PDB entry 4LFA | X-ray diffraction, 3.65 A resolution | chains A and Q of the 21 polymer chains in the assembly

[Chain A]
Molecule: 16S rRNA
Organism: Thermus thermophilus
Sequence (1522 nucleotides; each row starts with the number of its first residue; note: 42 numbers in that range are skipped by the numbering (no residue carries them; nothing is unmodelled there); a row labelled like 190A-190L holds insertion residues (190A, then the next letters in order); numbering starts at 0):
     0 UUUGUUGGAG AGUUUGAUCC UGGCUCAGGG UGAACGCUGG CGGCGUGCCU AAGACAUGCA
    60 AGUCGUGCGG G
    73 CCGCGGGGUU UU
    88 ACUCCG
    95 UGGUC
   101 AGCGGCGGAC GGGUGAGUAA CGCGUGGGU
  129A G
   130 ACCUACCCGG AAGAGGGGGA CAACCCGGGG AAACUCGGGC UAAUCCCCCA UGUGGACCCG
   190 C
190A-190L CCCUUGGGGUGU
   191 GUCCAAAGGG CUUU
   216 GCCCGCUUCC GGAUGGGCCC GCGUCCCAUC AGCUAGUUGG UGGGGUAAUG GCCCACCAAG
   276 GCGACGACGG GUAGCCGGUC UGAGAGGAUG GCCGGCCACA GGGGCACUGA GACACGGGCC
   336 CCACUCCUAC GGGAGGCAGC AGUUAGGAAU CUUCCGCAAU GGGCGCAAGC CUGACGGAGC
   396 GACGCCGCUU GGAGGAAGAA GCCCUUCGGG GUGUAAACUC CUGAA
   442 CCCGGGACGA AACCCCCGAC GA
   474 GGGGACUGAC GGUACCGGG
   494 GUAAUAGCGC CGGCCAACUC CGUGCCAGCA GCCGCGGUAA UACGGAGGGC GCGAGCGUUA
   554 CCCGGAUUCA CUGGGCGUAA AGGGCGUGUA GGCGGCCUGG GGCGUCCCAU GUGAAAGACC
   614 ACGGCUCAAC CGUGGGGGAG CGUGGGAUAC GCUCAGGCUA GACGGUGGGA GAGGGUGGUG
   674 GAAUUCCCGG AGUAGCGGUG AAAUGCGCAG AUACCGGGAG GAACGCCGAU GGCGAAGGCA
   734 GCCACCUGGU CCACCCGUGA CGCUGAGGCG CGAAAGCGUG GGGAGCAAAC CGGAUUAGAU
   794 ACCCGGGUAG UCCACGCCCU AAACGAUGCG CGCUAGGUCU CUGGGUCU
   848 CCUGGGGGCC GAAGCUAACG CGUUAAGCGC GCCGCCUGGG GAGUACGGCC GCAAGGCUGA
   908 AACUCAAAGG AAUUGACGGG GGCCCGCACA AGCGGUGGAG CAUGUGGUUU AAUUCGAAGX
   968 AACGCGAAGA ACCUUACCAG GCCUUGACAU GCUAGG
 1003A G
  1004 AACCCGGGUG AAAGCCUGGG GUGCCCC
1030A-1030D GCGA
  1031 GGGGAGCCCU AGCACAGGUG CUGCAUGGCC GUCGUCAGCU CGUGCCGUGA GGUGUUGGGU
  1091 UAAGUCCCGC AACGAGCGCA ACCCCCGCCG UUAGUUGCCA GCGGUUCGGC CGGGCACUCU
  1151 AACGGGACUG CCCGCGAAA
  1171 GCGGGAGGAA GGAGGGGACG ACGUCUGGUC AGCAUGGCCC UUACGGCCUG GGCGACACAC
  1231 GUGCUACAAU GCCCACUACA AAGCGAUGCC ACCCGGCAAC GGGGAGCUAA UCGCAAAAAG
  1291 GUGGGCCCAG UUCGGAUUGG GGUCUGCAAC CCGACCCCAU GAAGCCGGAA UCGCUAGUAA
  1351 UCGCGGAUCA G
 1361A C
  1362 CAUGCCGCGG UGAAUACGUU CCCGGGCCUU GUACACACXG CCXGUXACGC CAUGGGAGCG
  1422 GGCUCUACCC GAAGUCGCCG GG
  1446 AGCCUACGGG
  1459 CAGGCGCCGA GGGUAGGGCC CGUGACUGGG GCGAAGUCGU AACAAGGUAG CUGUACCGGA
  1519 AGGUGCGGCU GGAUCCACUC CUUUCU
Disordered / not traced: 0-4, 1534-1538
Modified residues: PSU (pseudouridine-5'-monophosphate) at position 516, 7MG (7N-methyl-8-hydroguanosine-5'-monophosphate) at position 527, M2G (N2-dimethylguanosine-5'-monophosphate) at position 966, 5MC (5-methylcytidine-5'-monophosphate) at position 967, 2MG (2N-methylguanosine-5'-monophosphate) at position 1207, 5MC (5-methylcytidine-5'-monophosphate) at position 1400, 4OC (4n,o2'-methylcytidine-5'-monophosphate) at position 1402, 5MC (5-methylcytidine-5'-monophosphate) at position 1404, 5MC (5-methylcytidine-5'-monophosphate) at position 1407, UR3 (3-methyluridine-5'-monophoshate) at position 1498, MA6 (6N-dimethyladenosine-5'-monophoshate) at position 1518, MA6 (6N-dimethyladenosine-5'-monophoshate) at position 1519, PSU (pseudouridine-5'-monophosphate) at position 1540, PSU (pseudouridine-5'-monophosphate) at position 1541
Sequence notes: conflict C1534 (A2157 in M26923.1), A1535 (C2158 in M26923.1)
Metal / ion sites: Mg2+ site 1: U12, G22; Mg2+ site 2 near G21 (its only coordinating residue here); Mg2+ site 3: C48, G115; Mg2+ site 4 near G107 (its only coordinating residue here); Mg2+ site 5: G115, A116, G117; Mg2+ site 6: A116, G117, G289; Mg2+ site 7: C121, G124, U125, G236; Mg2+ site 8 near C175 (its only coordinating residue here); Mg2+ site 9 near A195 (its only coordinating residue here); Mg2+ site 10 near G199 (its only coordinating residue here); Mg2+ site 11: G236, C237 (shared with Tyr42(Q) of chain Q); Mg2+ site 12 near U264 (its only coordinating residue here); 56 more Mg2+ sites not listed; 4 more K+ sites not listed
Small-molecule neighbours: hygromycin b (HYG): C1403, 5MC_1404, G1405, U1406, G1494, U1495, C1496, G1497, UR3_1498, C1543, U1544

[Chain Q]
Name: ribosomal protein S17
Organism: Thermus thermophilus
UniProt: Q5SHP7 (RS17_THET8); numbering as in UniProt (aligned over 1-105)
Amino-acid sequence (105 residues; each row starts with the number of its first residue):
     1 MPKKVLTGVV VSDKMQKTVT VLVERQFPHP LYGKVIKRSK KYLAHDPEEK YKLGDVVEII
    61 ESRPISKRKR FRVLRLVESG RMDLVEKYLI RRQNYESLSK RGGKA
Disordered / not traced: 1
Metal / ion sites: Mg2+: Tyr42 (shared with G236(A), C237(A) of chain A)

[How chain A and chain Q interact]
Pairs across the interface (94):
  G127(A) with Pro2(Q), hydrogen bond to the sugar; Glu61(Q), hydrogen bond to the base
  G128(A) with Pro2(Q), sugar contact; Lys3(Q), sugar contact; Glu61(Q), sugar contact
  A130(A) with Arg63(Q), salt bridge to the phosphate; Pro64(Q), base contact
  U190E(A) with Lys3(Q), base contact; Ser62(Q), base contact; Arg63(Q), hydrogen bond to the base; Arg72(Q), hydrogen bond to the base
  G190F(A) with Arg63(Q), hydrogen bond to the base
  C234(A) with Pro64(Q), sugar contact; Arg70(Q), hydrogen bond to the phosphate
  C235(A) with Glu61(Q), hydrogen bond to the sugar; Arg70(Q), salt bridge to the phosphate; Phe71(Q), sugar contact
  G236(A) with Lys4(Q), sugar contact; Lys40(Q), salt bridge to the phosphate; Tyr42(Q), sugar contact
  C237(A) with Arg25(Q), salt bridge to the phosphate; Lys40(Q), salt bridge to the phosphate
  G238(A) with Arg25(Q), salt bridge to the phosphate
  A246(A) with Leu98(Q), sugar contact; Ser99(Q), sugar contact
  G247(A) with Ser99(Q), phosphate contact; Lys100(Q), salt bridge to the phosphate; Arg101(Q), salt bridge to the phosphate
  U253(A) with Met15(Q), sugar contact; Lys67(Q), salt bridge to the phosphate
  G254(A) with Met15(Q), sugar contact; Gln16(Q), hydrogen bond to the sugar; Thr18(Q), hydrogen bond to the phosphate; Ser66(Q), hydrogen bond to the phosphate; Lys67(Q), phosphate contact; Arg68(Q), phosphate contact; Lys69(Q), phosphate contact
  G255(A) with Gln16(Q), sugar contact; Lys17(Q), hydrogen bond to the phosphate; Ile65(Q), phosphate contact; Ser66(Q), phosphate contact; Lys69(Q), salt bridge to the phosphate
  U256(A) with Lys17(Q), salt bridge to the phosphate
  U264(A) with Arg63(Q), sugar contact; Pro64(Q), hydrogen bond to the sugar
  G265(A) with Pro64(Q), sugar contact; Ile65(Q), phosphate contact; Ser66(Q), sugar contact; Lys67(Q), hydrogen bond to the sugar
  G266(A) with Lys67(Q), phosphate contact
  C267(A) with Lys67(Q), phosphate contact
  C272(A) with Gln16(Q), base contact
  A273(A) with Gln16(Q), base contact
  G275(A) with Lys14(Q), phosphate contact; Met15(Q), sugar contact
  G276(A) with Ser12(Q), hydrogen bond to the phosphate; Lys14(Q), salt bridge to the phosphate; Met15(Q), sugar contact; Thr20(Q), phosphate contact; Arg68(Q), hydrogen bond to the phosphate
  C277(A) with Lys41(Q), salt bridge to the phosphate; Arg68(Q), salt bridge to the phosphate
  G278(A) with Lys41(Q), salt bridge to the phosphate; Tyr95(Q), base contact
  A279(A) with Arg91(Q), salt bridge to the phosphate; Tyr95(Q), hydrogen bond to the phosphate; Leu98(Q), hydrogen bond to the base
  C280(A) with Arg38(Q), base contact; Ser39(Q), hydrogen bond to the base; Arg91(Q), hydrogen bond to the base
  C564(A) with Leu31(Q), base contact; Tyr32(Q), sugar contact
  U582(A) with Asn94(Q), hydrogen bond to the sugar
  A583(A) with Lys87(Q), salt bridge to the phosphate; Asn94(Q), hydrogen bond to the sugar
  G584(A) with Lys87(Q), phosphate contact
  G585(A) with Lys34(Q), hydrogen bond to the phosphate; Lys37(Q), phosphate contact
  C586(A) with Lys34(Q), salt bridge to the phosphate
  G597(A) with Gln26(Q), sugar contact
  G635(A) with Pro2(Q), phosphate contact
  U636(A) with Pro2(Q), phosphate contact
  G760(A) with Asn94(Q), hydrogen bond to the base; Ser97(Q), base contact; Leu98(Q), sugar contact
  G761(A) with Gly103(Q), hydrogen bond to the phosphate; Lys104(Q), sugar contact; Ala105(Q), hydrogen bond to the sugar
  C762(A) with Gly102(Q), phosphate contact; Gly103(Q), hydrogen bond to the phosphate; Ala105(Q), sugar contact
  C879(A) with Lys34(Q), salt bridge to the phosphate
  C896(A) with Lys100(Q), hydrogen bond to the sugar
  C897(A) with Arg101(Q), phosphate contact
Also at the interface, not in a pair above, chain A (52 interface residues in all): U129, G129A, U252, A563, C596, U598, C647, A759, G895
Also at the interface, not in a pair above, chain Q (52 interface residues in all): Pro28, Val35, Leu43, Arg81, Ile90, Arg92

[Overview]
Chain A and chain Q each contribute 52 residues to their interface; the contacts include 27 hydrogen bonds and
19 salt bridges. Polar pairs include G127(A)-Glu61(Q), U190E(A)-Arg63(Q) and G190F(A)-Arg63(Q). Bound to chain
A: hygromycin b. U12(A) and G22(A) form the Mg2+ site 1.
Here chain A is 16S rRNA and chain Q is ribosomal protein S17, both from Thermus thermophilus. Entry 4LFA
(Crystal Structure of 30S ribosomal subunit from Thermus thermophilus) was determined by X-ray diffraction.
